Entry 2NTF (X-ray diffraction, 3.18 A resolution); this record covers chains L and H.

[Chain L]
Molecule: Murine Antibody Fab RS2-1G9 Lambda Light Chain
From: Mus musculus
UniProtKB: Q0VDX6 (Q0VDX6_MOUSE); the construct lacks a stretch of the UniProt sequence and is renumbered around it, so the offset changes along the chain: 1-9 = UniProt 20-28; 11-27 = UniProt 29-45; 28-106 = UniProt 49-127; 107-168 = UniProt 129-190; 2 more segments
Sequence (211 residues; row label = number of the first residue in the row; note: 4 numbers in that range are skipped by the numbering (no residue carries them; nothing is unmodelled there); a row labelled like 27A-27C holds insertion residues (27A, then the next letters in order)):
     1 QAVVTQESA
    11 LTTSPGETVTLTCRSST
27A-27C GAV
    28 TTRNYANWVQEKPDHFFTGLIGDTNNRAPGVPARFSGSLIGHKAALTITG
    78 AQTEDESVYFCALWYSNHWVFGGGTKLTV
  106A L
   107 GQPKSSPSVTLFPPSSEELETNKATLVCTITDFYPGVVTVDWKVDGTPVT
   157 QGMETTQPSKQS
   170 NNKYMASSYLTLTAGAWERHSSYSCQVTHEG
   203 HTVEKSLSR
Cystine bridges: Cys23-Cys88, Cys134-Cys194
Residues lining bound ligands: OHM (3-oxo-N-[(3S)-2-oxopyrrolidin-3-yl]dodecanamide): Tyr32, Asn34, Trp91, Trp96

[Chain H]
Molecule: Murine Antibody Fab RS2-1G9 IGG1 Heavy Chain
From: Mus musculus
UniProtKB: Q99LC4 (Q99LC4_MOUSE); aligned to UniProt positions 20-241 over residues 1-228 (the alignment contains insertions or deletions, so no single offset holds)
Sequence (222 residues; numbered 1 to 228 plus 9 insertion-coded residues; 15 numbers in that range are skipped by the numbering (no residue carries them; nothing is unmodelled there); the number before each row is that of its first residue; a row labelled like 82A-82C holds insertion residues (82A, then the next letters in order)):
     1 QVQLQQSGSELVRPGASVKLSCKASGYTFTTYWIHWVKQRPGQGLEWIGT
    51 IY
   52A P
    53 GSDNTYYDEKFKNKATLTVDTSSSTAFMQL
82A-82C SSL
    83 TSEDSAVYFCTRGSLYYN
100A-100E NYGWF
   101 GYWGQGTLVTVSAAKTTPPSVYPLAPGSNA
   133 ASQSMVTLGCLVKGYFPEPVTV
   156 TW
   162 NSGSLS
   169 SGVHTFPAV
   180 LQSDLYTLTSSVTVPSS
   198 TWP
   202 SQTVT
   208 CNVAHPASSTKVDKKI
   226 VPR
Cystine bridges: Cys22-Cys92, Cys142-Cys208
Residues lining bound ligands: OHM (3-oxo-N-[(3S)-2-oxopyrrolidin-3-yl]dodecanamide): Trp33, His35, Thr50, Tyr58, Gly95, Ser96, Tyr99, Asn100, Asn100A, Tyr100B, Gly100C, Trp100D, Phe100E
From the paper describing this entry:
  - binding site for OHM: Gly100C

[Interface between chain L and chain H]
Residue-residue contacts (65; chain L residue first):
  Gln1(L) - Lys62(H)
  Tyr32(L) - Asn100A(H)
  Asn34(L) - Gly100C(H)
  Asn34(L) - Trp100D(H)
  Asn34(L) - Phe100E(H)
  Val36(L) - Phe100E(H)  hydrophobic
  Glu38(L) - Gln39(H)  hydrogen bond
  His42(L) - Gln39(H)
  His42(L) - Phe91(H)
  Phe44(L) - Gln39(H)
  Phe44(L) - Leu45(H)  hydrophobic
  Phe44(L) - Phe91(H)  hydrophobic
  Phe44(L) - Trp103(H)  hydrophobic
  Gly46(L) - Phe100E(H)  hydrogen bond (backbone-backbone)
  Gly46(L) - Gly101(H)
  Ile48(L) - Trp100D(H)
  Gly49(L) - Gly100C(H)
  Gly49(L) - Trp100D(H)
  Asn53(L) - Trp100D(H)  hydrogen bond (backbone-side chain)
  Arg54(L) - Trp100D(H)
  Ala55(L) - Trp100D(H)
  Pro56(L) - Trp100D(H)
  Phe87(L) - Gly44(H)
  Phe87(L) - Leu45(H)  hydrophobic
  Trp91(L) - Asn100A(H)
  Asn94(L) - Tyr58(H)
  Asn94(L) - Tyr59(H)
  His95(L) - Trp47(H)
  Trp96(L) - His35(H)
  Trp96(L) - Trp47(H)
  Trp96(L) - Asn100A(H)
  Phe98(L) - Leu45(H)
  Phe98(L) - Trp47(H)
  Phe118(L) - Leu124(H)
  Phe118(L) - Thr139(H)
  Pro119(L) - Ala125(H)
  Pro119(L) - Arg228(H)
  Pro120(L) - Arg228(H)  hydrogen bond (backbone-side chain)
  Ser121(L) - Tyr122(H)
  Ser121(L) - Pro123(H)
  Glu123(L) - Tyr122(H)
  Glu123(L) - Pro123(H)
  Glu123(L) - Lys221(H)  salt bridge
  Glu124(L) - Tyr122(H)
  Glu124(L) - Lys145(H)  salt bridge
  Thr127(L) - Tyr122(H)
  Lys129(L) - Lys145(H)
  Thr131(L) - Lys145(H)
  Thr135(L) - Phe174(H)
  Ile136(L) - Phe174(H)
  Thr137(L) - Phe174(H)
  Asp138(L) - His172(H)  salt bridge
  Glu160(L) - Gln181(H)
  Thr162(L) - Pro175(H)
  Thr162(L) - Val177(H)
  Gln163(L) - Gly42(H)
  Gln167(L) - His172(H)  hydrogen bond
  Met174(L) - Thr173(H)
  Met174(L) - Phe174(H)  hydrophobic
  Ala175(L) - Phe174(H)
  Ser176(L) - Phe174(H)
  Tyr178(L) - Leu143(H)  hydrophobic
  Tyr178(L) - Thr186(H)
  Tyr178(L) - Leu187(H)
  Tyr178(L) - Thr188(H)  hydrogen bond
Other interface residues (no listed pair), chain L (52 interface residues in all): Thr45, Leu47, Asp50, Ala89, Ser93, Gly100, Thr116, Ser122, Val133, Ser165, Thr180
Other interface residues (no listed pair), chain H (43 interface residues in all): Val37, Glu46, Asp60, Tyr100B, Pro126, Leu140, Gly141, Ala176, Leu180

[Summary]
Chain L and chain H form an interface of 52 and 43 residues respectively; the contacts include 6 hydrogen
bonds and 3 salt bridges. Polar pairs include Glu123(L)-Lys221(H), Glu124(L)-Lys145(H) and
Asp138(L)-His172(H). Compound OHM is bound between chain L and chain H. From the paper: a binding site for OHM
at Gly100C(H).
Here chain L is Murine Antibody Fab RS2-1G9 Lambda Light Chain and chain H is Murine Antibody Fab RS2-1G9 IGG1
Heavy Chain, both from Mus musculus. Entry 2NTF (Crystal Structure of a Quorum-Quenching Antibody in Complex
with an N-Acyl-L-Homoserine Lactone Analog) was determined by X-ray diffraction together with 2OP4 from the
same study.
